PDB entry 8H93 | electron microscopy, 3.01 A resolution | chains A and C of the 6 polymer chains in the assembly

== Chain A ==
Name: NACHT, LRR and PYD domains-containing protein 5
Source organism: Mus musculus
UniProtKB: Q9R1M5 (NALP5_MOUSE); residues 1-1059 here correspond to UniProt positions 105-1163 (UniProt number = residue number + 104)
Sequence (1059 residues; numbered 1 to 1059; the number before each row is that of its first residue):
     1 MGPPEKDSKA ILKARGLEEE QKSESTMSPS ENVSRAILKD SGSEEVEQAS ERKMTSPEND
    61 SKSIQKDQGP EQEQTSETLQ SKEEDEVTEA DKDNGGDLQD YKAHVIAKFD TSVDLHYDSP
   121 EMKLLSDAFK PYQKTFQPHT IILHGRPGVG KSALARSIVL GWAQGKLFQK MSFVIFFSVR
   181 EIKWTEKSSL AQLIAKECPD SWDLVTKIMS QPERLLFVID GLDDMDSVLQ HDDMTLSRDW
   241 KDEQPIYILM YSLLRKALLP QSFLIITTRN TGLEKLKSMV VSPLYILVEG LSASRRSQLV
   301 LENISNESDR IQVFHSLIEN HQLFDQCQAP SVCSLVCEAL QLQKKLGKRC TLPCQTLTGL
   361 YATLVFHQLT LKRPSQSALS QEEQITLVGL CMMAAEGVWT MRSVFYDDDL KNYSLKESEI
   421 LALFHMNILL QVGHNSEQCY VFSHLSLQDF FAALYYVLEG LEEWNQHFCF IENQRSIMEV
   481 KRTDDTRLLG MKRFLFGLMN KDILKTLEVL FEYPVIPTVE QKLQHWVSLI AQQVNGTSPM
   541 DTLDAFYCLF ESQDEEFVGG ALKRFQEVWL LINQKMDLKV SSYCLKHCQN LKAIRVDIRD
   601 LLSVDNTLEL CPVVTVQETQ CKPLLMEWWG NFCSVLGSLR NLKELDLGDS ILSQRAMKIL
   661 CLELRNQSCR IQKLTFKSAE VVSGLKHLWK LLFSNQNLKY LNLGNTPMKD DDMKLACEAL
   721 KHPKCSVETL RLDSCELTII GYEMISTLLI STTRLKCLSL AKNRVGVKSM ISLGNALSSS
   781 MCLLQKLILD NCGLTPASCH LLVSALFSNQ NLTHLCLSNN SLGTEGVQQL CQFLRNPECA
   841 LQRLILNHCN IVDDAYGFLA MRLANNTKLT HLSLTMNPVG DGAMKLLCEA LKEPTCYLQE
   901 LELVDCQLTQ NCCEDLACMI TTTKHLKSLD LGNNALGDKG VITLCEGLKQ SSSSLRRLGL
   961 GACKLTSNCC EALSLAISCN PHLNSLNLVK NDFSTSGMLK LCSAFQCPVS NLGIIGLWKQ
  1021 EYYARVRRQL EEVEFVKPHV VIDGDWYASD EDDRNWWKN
Disordered / not traced: 1-96, 471-484
Swiss-Prot annotation at these positions:
  - binding site (ATP): G145 to S152

== Chain C ==
Name: Oocyte-expressed protein homolog
Source organism: Mus musculus
UniProtKB: Q9CWE6 (OOEP_MOUSE); residue numbers follow UniProt; this construct covers 1-164
Sequence (164 residues; each row starts with the number of its first residue):
     1 MASHTADADA KPDSDSQKLL NVLPVSLRLR TRPWWFPIQE VSNPLVLYME AWVAERVIGT
    61 DQAEISEIEW MCQALLTVDS VNSGNLAEIT IFGQPSAQTR MKNILLNMAA WHKENELQRA
   121 VKVKEVEEFL KIRASSILSK LSKKGLKLAG FPLPLEGRET QMES
Disordered / not traced: 1-25, 115-164

== Chain A / chain C interface ==
Contacting residue pairs - 38 pairs, chain A then chain C:
  L143(A) with L29(C), hydrophobic
  L154(A) with L27(C), hydrophobic
  N270(A) with I38(C)
  L273(A) with I38(C), hydrophobic
  Y285(A) with T31(C); R32(C), hydrogen bond (backbone-backbone)
  I286(A) with L29(C), hydrophobic; R30(C); T31(C)
  L287(A) with R28(C); L29(C); R30(C), hydrogen bond (backbone-backbone); R32(C); V41(C), hydrophobic
  V288(A) with L27(C), hydrophobic; R28(C); L29(C), hydrophobic
  E289(A) with S26(C); L27(C); R28(C), hydrogen bond (backbone-backbone)
  G290(A) with S26(C), hydrogen bond (backbone-side chain); R28(C), hydrogen bond (backbone-side chain)
  L291(A) with S26(C), hydrogen bond (backbone-side chain); R28(C), hydrogen bond (backbone-side chain)
  S292(A) with R28(C)
  A293(A) with E88(C)
  S294(A) with Y48(C); E88(C)
  H321(A) with N43(C), hydrogen bond
  Q574(A) with N43(C), hydrogen bond
  D600(A) with T99(C), hydrogen bond
  S603(A) with K102(C)
  E609(A) with Y48(C)
  L610(A) with Y48(C); L86(C)
  C611(A) with Y48(C), hydrogen bond (backbone-side chain); L86(C)
  P612(A) with L86(C)
Interface residues without a listed pair, chain A (28 interface residues in all): E121, L124, H144, G150, E274, N573
Interface residues without a listed pair, chain C (18 interface residues in all): M49, L75, P95

== In short ==
Chain A and chain C form an interface of 28 and 18 residues respectively, with 11 hydrogen bonds. Polar pairs
include G290(A)-S26(C), G290(A)-R28(C) and L291(A)-S26(C). From UniProt: 8 ATP-binding residues on chain A.
Chain A is NACHT, LRR and PYD domains-containing protein 5 and chain C is Oocyte-expressed protein homolog,
both from Mus musculus; the structure, Structure of dimeric mouse SCMC core complex, was determined by
electron microscopy (same publication as 8H94, 8H95 and 8H96).
